4YNN - chains D and L of the 12 polymer chains in the assembly; structure by X-ray diffraction, 3.20 A resolution.

Chain D:
Name: Protease DO
From: Legionella pneumophila subsp. pneumophila
Notes: EC 3.4.21.-
UniProtKB: Q5ZVV9 (Q5ZVV9_LEGPH); residues 1-436 here correspond to UniProt positions 31-466 (UniProt number = residue number + 30)
Chain sequence (448 residues; numbered -11 to 436; the number before each row is that of its first residue; numbers below 1 keep their minus sign (Met-11 is residue -11)):
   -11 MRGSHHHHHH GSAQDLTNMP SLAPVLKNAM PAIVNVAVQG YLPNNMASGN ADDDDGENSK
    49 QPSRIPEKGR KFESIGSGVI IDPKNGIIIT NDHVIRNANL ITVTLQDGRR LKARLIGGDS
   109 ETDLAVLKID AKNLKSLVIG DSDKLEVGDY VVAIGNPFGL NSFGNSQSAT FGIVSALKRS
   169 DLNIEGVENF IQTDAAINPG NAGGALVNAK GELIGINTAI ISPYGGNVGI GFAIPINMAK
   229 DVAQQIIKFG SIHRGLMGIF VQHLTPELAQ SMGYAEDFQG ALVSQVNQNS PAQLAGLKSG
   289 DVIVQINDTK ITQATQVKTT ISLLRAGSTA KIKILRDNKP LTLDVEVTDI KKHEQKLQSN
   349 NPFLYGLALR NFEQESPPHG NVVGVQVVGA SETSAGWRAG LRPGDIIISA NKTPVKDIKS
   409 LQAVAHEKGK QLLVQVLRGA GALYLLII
Not modelled in the structure: -11 to 6, 30-59
Construct notes: initiating methionine (-11); expression tag (-10 to 0); engineered mutation Ala190 (Ser220 in Q5ZVV9)

Chain L:
Name: Hexa-peptide
From: Escherichia coli
Chain sequence (6 residues; numbered 2 to 7; the number before each row is that of its first residue; X marks 6 residues of unknown identity (built as UNK)):
     2 XXXXXX

How chain D and chain L interact:
Chain D side of the interface, 17 residues: Glu61, Ser62, Ile63, His81, Asp111, Ile172, Glu173, Asn186, Pro187, Gly188, Asn189, Ala190, Thr206, Ala207, Ile208, Ile209, Ser210

Overview:
Chain D and chain L make no direct contact in this assembly.
Here chain D is Protease DO (Legionella pneumophila subsp. pneumophila) and chain L is Hexa-peptide
(Escherichia coli). Entry 4YNN (Structure of Legionella pneumophila DegQ (S190A variant)) was determined by
X-ray diffraction (same publication as 4YO1).
